5S5R - chains A and F of the 6 polymer chains in the assembly; structure by X-ray diffraction, 2.30 A resolution.

== Chain A ==
Molecule: Tubulin alpha-1B chain
Source organism: Bos taurus
UniProtKB: P81947 (TBA1B_BOVIN); residue numbers follow UniProt; this construct covers 1-451
Sequence (451 residues; each row starts with the number of its first residue):
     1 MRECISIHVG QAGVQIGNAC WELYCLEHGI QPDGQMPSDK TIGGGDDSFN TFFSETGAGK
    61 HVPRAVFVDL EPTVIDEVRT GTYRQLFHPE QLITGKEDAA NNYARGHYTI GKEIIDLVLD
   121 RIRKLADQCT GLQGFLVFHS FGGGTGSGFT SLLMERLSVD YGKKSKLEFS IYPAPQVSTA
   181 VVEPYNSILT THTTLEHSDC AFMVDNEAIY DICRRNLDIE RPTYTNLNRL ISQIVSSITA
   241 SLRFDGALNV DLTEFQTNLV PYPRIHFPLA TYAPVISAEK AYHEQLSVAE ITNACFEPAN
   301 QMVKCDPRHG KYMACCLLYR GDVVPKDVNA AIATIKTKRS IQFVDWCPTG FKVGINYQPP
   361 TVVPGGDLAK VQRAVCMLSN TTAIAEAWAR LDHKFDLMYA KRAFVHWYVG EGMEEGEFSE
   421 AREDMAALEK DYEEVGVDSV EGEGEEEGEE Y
Unresolved in the structure: 439-451
Metal / ion sites: Ca2+: D39, T41, G44, E55
Residues lining bound ligands: GTP (guanosine-5'-triphosphate): G10, Q11, A12, Q15, I16, D69, D98, A99, A100, N101, S140, G142, G143, G144, T145, G146, I171, P173, V177, S178, E183, N206, Y224, L227, N228, I231

== Chain F ==
Molecule: Tubulin-Tyrosine Ligase
Source organism: Gallus gallus
UniProtKB: E1BQ43 (E1BQ43_CHICK); residue numbers follow UniProt; this construct covers 1-378
Sequence (384 residues; numbered 1 to 384; the number before each row is that of its first residue):
     1 MYTFVVRDEN SSVYAEVSRL LLATGQWKRL RKDNPRFNLM LGERNRLPFG RLGHEPGLVQ
    61 LVNYYRGADK LCRKASLVKL IKTSPELSES CTWFPESYVI YPTNLKTPVA PAQNGIRHLI
   121 NNTRTDEREV FLAAYNRRRE GREGNVWIAK SSAGAKGEGI LISSEASELL DFIDEQGQVH
   181 VIQKYLEKPL LLEPGHRKFD IRSWVLVDHL YNIYLYREGV LRTSSEPYNS ANFQDKTCHL
   241 TNHCIQKEYS KNYGRYEEGN EMFFEEFNQY LMDALNTTLE NSILLQIKHI IRSCLMCIEP
   301 AISTKHLHYQ SFQLFGFDFM VDEELKVWLI EVNGAPACAQ KLYAELCQGI VDVAISSVFP
   361 LADTGQKTSQ PTSIFIKLHH HHHH
Unresolved in the structure: 106-124, 156-158, 363-370, 383-384
Differences from the reference sequence: expression tag (379-384)
Metal / ion sites: Mg2+: E331 (together with AMP-PCP)
Residues lining bound ligands: AMP-PCP (ACP; phosphomethylphosphonic acid adenylate ester): K74, P95, I148, K150, A155, Q183, K184, Y185, L186, K198, D200, R202, R222, H239, L240, T241, N242, D318, M320, I330, E331, N333

== Interface between chain A and chain F ==
Contacting residue pairs - 18 pairs, chain A then chain F:
  Q176(A) - P56(F)
  E207(A) - H54(F)  salt bridge
  E297(A) - H306(F)
  K304(A) - H54(F)
  D306(A) - R66(F)
  D306(A) - L307(F)
  R308(A) - P300(F)  hydrogen bond (side chain-backbone)
  R308(A) - A301(F)  hydrogen bond (side chain-backbone)
  R308(A) - I302(F)
  R308(A) - S303(F)  hydrogen bond (side chain-backbone)
  H309(A) - R66(F)  hydrogen bond (side chain-backbone)
  H309(A) - G67(F)
  H309(A) - A301(F)
  E386(A) - R66(F)  salt bridge
  R390(A) - G50(F)
  R390(A) - H54(F)  hydrogen bond
  H393(A) - R51(F)  hydrogen bond
  E433(A) - R46(F)  salt bridge
Also at the interface, not in a pair above, chain A (16 interface residues in all): P175, P298, C305, K338, S340
Also at the interface, not in a pair above, chain F (15 interface residues in all): G53, H308

== Summary ==
Chain A and chain F form an interface of 16 and 15 residues respectively, with 6 hydrogen bonds and 3 salt
bridges. Polar contacts include E207(A)-H54(F), E386(A)-R66(F) and E433(A)-R46(F). Chain A binds GTP. Chain F
binds AMP-PCP.
Chain A is Tubulin alpha-1B chain (Bos taurus) and chain F is Tubulin-Tyrosine Ligase (Gallus gallus); the
structure, Tubulin-Z33452106-complex, was determined by X-ray diffraction together with 5S4L, 5S4M, 5S4N,
5S4O, 5S4P, 5S4Q and 52 further entries from the same study.
